Entry 2F16 (X-ray diffraction, 2.80 A resolution); this record covers chains O and P of the 28 polymer chains in the assembly.

Chain O:
Protein: Proteasome component Y7
From: Saccharomyces cerevisiae
Notes: EC 3.4.25.1
UniProt: P23639 (PSA2_YEAST); the construct lacks a stretch of the UniProt sequence and is renumbered around it, so the offset changes along the chain: 4-102 = UniProt 1-99; 103-147 = UniProt 101-145; 148-200 = UniProt 147-199; 202-209 = UniProt 200-207; 2 more segments
Sequence (250 residues; row label = number of the first residue in the row; note: 1 number in that range is skipped by the numbering (no residue carries it; nothing is unmodelled there); a row labelled like 21A-21B holds insertion residues (21A, then the next letters in order)):
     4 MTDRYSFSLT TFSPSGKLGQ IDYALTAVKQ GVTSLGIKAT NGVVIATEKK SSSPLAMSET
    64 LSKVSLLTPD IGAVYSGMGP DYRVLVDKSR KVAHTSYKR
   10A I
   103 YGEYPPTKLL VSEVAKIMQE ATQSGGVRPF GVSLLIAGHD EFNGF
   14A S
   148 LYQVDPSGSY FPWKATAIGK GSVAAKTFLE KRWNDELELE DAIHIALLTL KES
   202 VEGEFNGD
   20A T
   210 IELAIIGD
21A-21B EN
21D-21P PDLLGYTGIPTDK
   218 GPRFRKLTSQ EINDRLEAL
Swiss-Prot annotation at these positions:
  - cross-link: Lys110 (Glycyl lysine isopeptide (Lys-Gly) (interchain with G-Cter in ubiquitin))

Chain P:
Protein: Proteasome component Y13
From: Saccharomyces cerevisiae
Notes: EC 3.4.25.1
UniProt: P23638 (PSA4_YEAST); the construct lacks a stretch of the UniProt sequence and is renumbered around it, so the offset changes along the chain: 4-63 = UniProt 2-61; 64-144 = UniProt 63-143; 145-200 = UniProt 145-200; 202-204 = UniProt 201-203; 2 more segments
Sequence (244 residues; row label = number of the first residue in the row; note: 1 number in that range is skipped by the numbering (no residue carries it; nothing is unmodelled there); a row labelled like 20A-20B holds insertion residues (20A, then the next letters in order)):
     4 GSRRYDSRTT IFSPEGRLYQ VEYALESISH AGTAIGIMAS DGIVLAAERK VTSTLLEQDT
   63A S
    64 TEKLYKLNDK IAVAVAGLTA DAEILINTAR IHAQNYLKTY NEDIPVEILV RRLSDIKQGY
   124 TQHGGLRPFG VSFIYAGYDD R
   14A Y
   145 GYQLYTSNPS GNYTGWKAIS VGANTSAAQT LLQMDYKDDM KVDDAIELAL KTLSKT
   202 TDS
20A-20B SA
   205 LTYDRLEFAT IR
21A-21B KG
   217 AN
21C-21D DG
   219 E
   21E V
   220 YQKIFKPQEI KDILVKTGIT
Swiss-Prot annotation at these positions:
  - cross-link (Glycyl lysine isopeptide (Lys-Gly)): Lys101 (interchain with G-Cter in ubiquitin), Lys199 (interchain with G-Cter in ubiquitin), Lys225 (interchain with G-Cter in ubiquitin)

Interface between chain O and chain P:
Contacting residue pairs - 63 pairs, chain O then chain P:
  Arg7(O) - Ser5(P)
  Tyr8(O) - Ser5(P)
  Tyr8(O) - Tyr8(P)
  Ser9(O) - Gly127(P)
  Ser9(O) - Leu129(P)
  Phe10(O) - Tyr8(P)
  Phe10(O) - Asp9(P)
  Phe10(O) - Gly128(P)
  Ser11(O) - Gly128(P)  hydrogen bond (backbone-backbone)
  Ser11(O) - Leu129(P)
  Ser11(O) - Arg130(P)  hydrogen bond (side chain-backbone)
  Thr13(O) - Arg130(P)
  Thr14(O) - Ser10(P)
  Thr14(O) - Thr12(P)
  Thr14(O) - Gln23(P)
  Phe15(O) - Gln23(P)
  Phe15(O) - Tyr26(P)
  Phe15(O) - Ala27(P)  hydrophobic
  Phe15(O) - Ser30(P)
  Phe15(O) - Arg130(P)
  Phe15(O) - Pro131(P)
  Phe15(O) - Gly133(P)
  Ser16(O) - Tyr26(P)
  Pro17(O) - Tyr26(P)  hydrophobic
  Pro17(O) - Glu29(P)
  Ser18(O) - Glu29(P)
  Ser18(O) - His33(P)
  Gly19(O) - Tyr26(P)
  Gly19(O) - Glu29(P)
  Gly19(O) - Ser30(P)  hydrogen bond (backbone-side chain)
  Lys41(O) - Glu60(P)  salt bridge
  Ser114(O) - Glu86(P)
  Lys118(O) - Ile87(P)
  Gln121(O) - Ala83(P)
  Gln121(O) - Asp84(P)  hydrogen bond
  Gln121(O) - Ile87(P)
  Gln121(O) - Arg130(P)
  Thr124(O) - Arg130(P)  hydrogen bond (backbone-side chain)
  Gln125(O) - Tyr123(P)
  Gln125(O) - Leu129(P)
  Gln125(O) - Arg130(P)  hydrogen bond (side chain-backbone)
  Gln125(O) - Phe132(P)
  Gly127(O) - Leu129(P)
  Tyr149(O) - Thr63(P)
  Ser154(O) - Ala83(P)
  Gly155(O) - Ala83(P)
  Tyr157(O) - Glu86(P)  hydrogen bond
  Phe158(O) - Leu59(P)  hydrophobic
  Pro159(O) - Leu59(P)
  Pro159(O) - Glu60(P)  hydrogen bond (backbone-backbone)
  Pro159(O) - Ser63A(P)
  Trp160(O) - Ser56(P)
  Trp160(O) - Leu58(P)
  Trp160(O) - Leu59(P)
  Trp160(O) - Glu60(P)
  Lys161(O) - Thr57(P)  hydrogen bond (side chain-backbone)
  Lys161(O) - Leu58(P)  hydrogen bond (backbone-backbone)
  Lys161(O) - Leu59(P)
  Lys161(O) - Glu60(P)
  Ala162(O) - Leu58(P)
  Glu177(O) - Thr57(P)  hydrogen bond
  Glu177(O) - Leu58(P)
  Trp180(O) - Leu58(P)  hydrophobic
Other interface residues (no listed pair), chain O (33 interface residues in all): Leu21, Ser126, Ser156
Other interface residues (no listed pair), chain P (31 interface residues in all): Leu81

Overview:
33 residues of chain O and 31 residues of chain P are in contact, with 11 hydrogen bonds and 1 salt bridge.
Polar pairs include Lys41(O)-Glu60(P), Ser11(O)-Arg130(P) and Gly19(O)-Ser30(P).
Here chain O is Proteasome component Y7 and chain P is Proteasome component Y13, both from Saccharomyces
cerevisiae. Entry 2F16 (Crystal structure of the yeast 20S proteasome in complex with bortezomib) was
determined by X-ray diffraction.
